Entry 7PA2 (X-ray diffraction, 1.21 A resolution); this record covers chain AAA.

Chain AAA:
Name: Parkinson disease protein 7
From: Homo sapiens
Notes: EC 3.1.2.-, 3.5.1.-, 3.5.1.124
UniProt: Q99497 (PARK7_HUMAN); residue numbers follow UniProt; this construct covers 1-189
Amino-acid sequence (192 residues; each row starts with the number of its first residue; numbers below 1 keep their minus sign (Gly-2 is residue -2)):
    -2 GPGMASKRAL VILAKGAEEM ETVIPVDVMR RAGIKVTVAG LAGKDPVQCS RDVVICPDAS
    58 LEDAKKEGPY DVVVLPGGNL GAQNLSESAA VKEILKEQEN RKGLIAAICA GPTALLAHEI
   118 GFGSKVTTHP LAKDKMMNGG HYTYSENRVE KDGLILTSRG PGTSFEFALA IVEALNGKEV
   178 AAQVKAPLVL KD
Disordered / not traced: -2 to 1
Sequence notes: expression tag (-2 to 0)
Disulfides: Cys53 forms a disulfide with the same residue of a neighbouring copy of this chain
Covalent attachments: compound 6SI linked to Cys106
Small-molecule neighbours: 6SI ((3S)-N-[5-[2-[(azanylidene-$l4-azanylidene)amino]ethanoyl]-6,7-dihydro-4H-[1,3]thiazolo[5,4-c]pyridin-2-yl]-1-(iminomethyl)pyrrolidine-3-carboxamide): Glu18, Gly74, Gly75, Asn76, Ile105, Ala107, His126, Leu128, Ala129, Lys132
Swiss-Prot annotation at these positions:
  - active site: Cys106 (Nucleophile), His126
  - site: Asp149, Gly150 (Cleavage)
  - modified residue: Ala2 (N-acetylalanine), Tyr67 (Phosphotyrosine), Cys106 (Cysteine sulfinic acid (-SO2H)), Lys148 (N6-acetyllysine), Lys182 (N6-succinyllysine)
  - lipidation (S-palmitoyl cysteine): Cys46, Cys53, Cys106
  - cross-link: Lys130 (Glycyl lysine isopeptide (Lys-Gly) (interchain with G-Cter in SUMO))
From the paper describing this entry:
  - binding site for 6SI: Glu18, Asn76 to Glu84, Cys106, His126 to Met134
  - catalytic residues: Cys106 (citing earlier work)
  - mutagenesis - C106S: abolished binding to JYQ-92

In short:
Compound 6SI is covalently linked to Cys106. Curated annotation (UniProt) lists active-site residues Cys106
and His126. From the paper: the catalytic residue Cys106; C106S abolishes binding to JYQ-92.
Chain AAA is Parkinson disease protein 7 (Homo sapiens); the structure, PARK7 with inhibitor 8RK64, was
determined by X-ray diffraction together with 7PA3 from the same study.
